Entry 6OPK (X-ray diffraction, 2.54 A resolution); this record covers chain A.

# Chain A
Molecule: Mitogen-activated protein kinase 1
Organism: Rattus norvegicus
Notes: EC 2.7.11.24
UniProt: P63086 (MK01_RAT); numbering as in UniProt (aligned over 7-358)
Chain sequence (352 residues; row label = number of the first residue in the row):
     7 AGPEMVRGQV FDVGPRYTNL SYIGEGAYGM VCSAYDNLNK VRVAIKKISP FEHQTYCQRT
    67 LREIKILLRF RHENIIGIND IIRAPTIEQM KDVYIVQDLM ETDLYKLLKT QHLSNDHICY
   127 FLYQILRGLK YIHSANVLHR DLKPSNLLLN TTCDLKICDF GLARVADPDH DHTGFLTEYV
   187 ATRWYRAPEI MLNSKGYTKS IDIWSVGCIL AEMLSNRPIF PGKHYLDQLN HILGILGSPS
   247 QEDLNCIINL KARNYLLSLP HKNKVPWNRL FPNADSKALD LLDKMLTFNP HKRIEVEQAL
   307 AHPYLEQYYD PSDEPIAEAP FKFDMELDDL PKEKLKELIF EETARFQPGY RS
Unresolved in the structure: 7-8, 355-358
Modified / non-standard residues: T183 (phosphothreonine; TPO); Y185 (O-phosphotyrosine; PTR)
UniProt features mapped onto this chain:
  - motif: T183 to Y185 (TXY)
  - active site: D147 (Proton acceptor)
  - binding site (ATP): I29 to V37, K52
  - modified residue: S27 (Phosphoserine), T183 (Phosphothreonine), Y185 (Phosphotyrosine), T188 (Phosphothreonine), S244 (Phosphoserine), S246 (Phosphoserine), S282 (Phosphoserine)
  - mutagenesis: Q117 (Q117A: Reduced affinity for DCC. Strongly reduced affinity for DCC; when associated with A-123), H123 (H123A: Reduced affinity for DCC. Strongly reduced affinity for DCC; when associated with A-117), L155 (L155A: Reduced affinity for DCC)
Residues lining bound ligands: 390 (4-{2-[(2-chloro-4-fluorophenyl)amino]-5-methylpyrimidin-4-yl}-N-[(1S)-1-(3-chlorophenyl)-2-hydroxyethyl]-1H-pyrrole-2-carboxamide): I29, E31, G32, A33, Y34, G35, M36, V37, A50, K52, K53, I82, Q103, D104, L105, M106, E107, T108, D109, K112, N152, L154, C164, D165
What the authors report for this chain:
  - contacts within the chain: K52-E69 (salt bridge)
  - post-translational modification sites: T183, Y185

# Overview
Chain A binds compound 390. UniProt lists active-site residue D147, 10 ATP-binding residues and 3 mutagenesis
sites. From the paper: modification sites T183 and Y185; contacts within the chain involving K52 and E69.
Chain A is Mitogen-activated protein kinase 1 (Rattus norvegicus); the structure, Phosphorylated ERK2 with
Vertex-11e, was determined by X-ray diffraction (same publication as 6OPG, 6OPH and 6OPI).
